4QU3 - chain A; structure by X-ray diffraction, 1.40 A resolution.

[Chain A]
Name: Beta-lactamase GES-2
From: Pseudomonas aeruginosa
UniProtKB: Q93F76 (Q93F76_PSEAI); residues 1-287 here = UniProt positions 1-287
Amino-acid sequence (287 residues; numbered 1 to 287; the number before each row is that of its first residue):
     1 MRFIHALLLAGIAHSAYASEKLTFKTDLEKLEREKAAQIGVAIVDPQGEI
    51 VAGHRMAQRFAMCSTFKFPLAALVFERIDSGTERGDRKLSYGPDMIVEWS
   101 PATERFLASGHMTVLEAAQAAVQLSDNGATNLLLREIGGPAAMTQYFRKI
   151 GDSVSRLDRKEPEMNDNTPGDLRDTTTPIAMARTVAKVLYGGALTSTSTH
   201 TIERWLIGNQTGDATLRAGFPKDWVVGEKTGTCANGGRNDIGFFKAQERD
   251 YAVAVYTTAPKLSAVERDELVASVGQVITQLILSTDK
Unresolved in the structure: 1-18, 287
Swiss-Prot annotation at these positions:
  - active site: Ser64 (Nucleophile)
  - binding site (a beta-lactam): Lys67, Ser125, Glu161
  - mutagenesis: Glu98 (E98K: Increases catalytic efficiency about 65-fold, with respect to ceftazidime. Increases catalytic efficiency about 8-fold, with respect to cefotaxime ...), Asn165 (N165G: Decreases catalytic efficiency about 4-fold, with respect to the carbapenem antibiotic, imipenem. Increases catalytic efficiency with respect to penicillins and cephalosporins ...)
Disulfide bonds: Cys63-Cys233
Glycans and other covalent adducts: ERTAPENEM, bound form PRE-ISOMERIZED (1RG) linked to Ser64
Bound ions: Ca2+ near Asp94 (its only coordinating residue here)
Ligand contacts: ERTAPENEM, bound form PRE-ISOMERIZED (1RG; (4R,5S)-3-({(3S,5S)-5-[(3-carboxyphenyl)carbamoyl]pyrrolidin-3-yl}sulfanyl)-5-[(1S,2R)-1-formyl-2-hydroxypropyl]-4-methyl-4,5-dihydro-1H-pyrrole-2-carboxylic acid): Cys63, Lys67, Trp99, Ser125, Asn127, Glu161, Asn165, Gln210, Thr211, Ala214, Lys229, Thr230, Gly231, Thr232, Arg238, Asp268

[Summary]
Covalently linked ERTAPENEM, bound form PRE-ISOMERIZED: at Ser64. Curated annotation (UniProt) lists
active-site residue Ser64, 3 beta-lactam-binding residues and 2 mutagenesis sites.
Chain A is Beta-lactamase GES-2 (Pseudomonas aeruginosa); the structure, GES-2 ertapenem acyl-enzyme complex,
was determined by X-ray diffraction together with 3NI9 from the same study.
